Entry 8WRM (electron microscopy, 4.34 A resolution (low resolution: residue-level contacts below are approximate; hydrogen-bond / salt-bridge calls are withheld)); this record covers chains F and C of the 4 polymer chains in the assembly.

[Chain F (and C)]
Molecule: Spike glycoprotein
Organism: Severe acute respiratory syndrome coronavirus 2
Notes: chain C of this document is another copy of the same molecule, construct and numbering; everything in this record applies to it too
Reference sequence: P0DTC2 (SPIKE_SARS2); numbering as in UniProt (aligned over 1-1140)
Sequence (1221 residues; each row starts with the number of its first residue):
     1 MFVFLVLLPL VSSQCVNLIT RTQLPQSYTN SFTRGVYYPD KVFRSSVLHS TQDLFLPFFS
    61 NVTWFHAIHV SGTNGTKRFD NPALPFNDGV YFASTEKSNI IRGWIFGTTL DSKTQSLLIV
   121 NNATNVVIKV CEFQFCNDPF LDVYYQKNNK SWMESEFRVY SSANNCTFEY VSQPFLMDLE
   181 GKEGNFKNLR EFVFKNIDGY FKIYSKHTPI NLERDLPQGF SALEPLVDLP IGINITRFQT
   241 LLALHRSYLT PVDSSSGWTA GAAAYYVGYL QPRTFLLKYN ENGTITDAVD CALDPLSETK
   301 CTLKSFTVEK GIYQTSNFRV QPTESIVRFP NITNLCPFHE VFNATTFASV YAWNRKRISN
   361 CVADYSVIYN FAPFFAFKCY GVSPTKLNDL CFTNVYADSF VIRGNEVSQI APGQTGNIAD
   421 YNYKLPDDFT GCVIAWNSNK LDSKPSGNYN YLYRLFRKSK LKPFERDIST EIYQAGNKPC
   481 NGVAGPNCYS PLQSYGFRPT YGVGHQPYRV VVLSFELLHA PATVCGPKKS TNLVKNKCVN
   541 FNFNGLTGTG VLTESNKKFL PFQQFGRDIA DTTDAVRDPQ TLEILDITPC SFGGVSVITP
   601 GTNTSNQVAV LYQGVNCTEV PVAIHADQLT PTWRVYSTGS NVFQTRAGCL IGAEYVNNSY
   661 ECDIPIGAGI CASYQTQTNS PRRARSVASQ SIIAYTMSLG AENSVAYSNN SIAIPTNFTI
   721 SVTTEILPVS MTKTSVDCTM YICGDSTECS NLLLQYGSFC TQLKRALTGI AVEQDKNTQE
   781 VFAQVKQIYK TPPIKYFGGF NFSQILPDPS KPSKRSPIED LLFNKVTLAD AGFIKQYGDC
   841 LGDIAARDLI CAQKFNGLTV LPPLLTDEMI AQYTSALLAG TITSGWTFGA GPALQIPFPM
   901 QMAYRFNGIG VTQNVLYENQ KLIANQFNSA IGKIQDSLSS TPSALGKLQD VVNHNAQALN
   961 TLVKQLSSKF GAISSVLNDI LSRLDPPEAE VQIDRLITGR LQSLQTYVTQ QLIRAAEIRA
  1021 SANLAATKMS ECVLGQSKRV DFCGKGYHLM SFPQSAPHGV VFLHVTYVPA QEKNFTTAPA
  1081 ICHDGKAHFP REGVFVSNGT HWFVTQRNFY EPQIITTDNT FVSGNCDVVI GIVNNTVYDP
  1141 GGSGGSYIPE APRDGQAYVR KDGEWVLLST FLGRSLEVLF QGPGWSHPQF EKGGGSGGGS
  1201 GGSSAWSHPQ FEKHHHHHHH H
Disordered / not traced: 1-13, 23-25, 70-76, 144, 619-632, 676-689, 827-848, 1141-1221 (chain C: 1-13, 23-25, 70-76, 144, 619-632, 676-689, 828-848, 1141-1221)
Construct notes: variant Ile19 (Thr in P0DTC2), Ala83 (Val in P0DTC2), Asp142 (Gly in P0DTC2), Gln146 (His in P0DTC2), Glu183 (Gln in P0DTC2), Glu213 (Val in P0DTC2), Val252 (Gly in P0DTC2), His339 (Gly in P0DTC2), Thr346 (Arg in P0DTC2), Ile368 (Leu in P0DTC2), Phe371 (Ser in P0DTC2), Pro373 (Ser in P0DTC2), Phe375 (Ser in P0DTC2), Ala376 (Thr in P0DTC2), Asn405 (Asp in P0DTC2), Ser408 (Arg in P0DTC2), Asn417 (Lys in P0DTC2), Lys440 (Asn in P0DTC2), Pro445 (Val in P0DTC2), Ser446 (Gly in P0DTC2), Lys460 (Asn in P0DTC2), Asn477 (Ser in P0DTC2), Lys478 (Thr in P0DTC2), Ala484 (Glu in P0DTC2), Pro486 (Phe in P0DTC2), Ser490 (Phe in P0DTC2), Arg498 (Gln in P0DTC2), Tyr501 (Asn in P0DTC2), His505 (Tyr in P0DTC2), Gly614 (Asp in P0DTC2), Tyr655 (His in P0DTC2), Lys764 (Asn in P0DTC2), Tyr796 (Asp in P0DTC2), His954 (Gln in P0DTC2), Lys969 (Asn in P0DTC2), Pro986 (Lys in P0DTC2), Pro987 (Val in P0DTC2); conflict Gln26 (Pro in P0DTC2), Ser27 (Ala in P0DTC2), Pro817 (Phe in P0DTC2), Pro892 (Ala in P0DTC2), Pro899 (Ala in P0DTC2), Pro942 (Ala in P0DTC2); expression tag (1141-1221)
Cystine bridges: Cys15-Cys136, Cys131-Cys166, Cys291-Cys301, Cys336-Cys361, Cys391-Cys525, Cys538-Cys590, Cys617-Cys649, Cys662-Cys671, Cys738-Cys760, Cys743-Cys749, Cys1032-Cys1043, Cys1082-Cys1126
Curated features (UniProtKB/Swiss-Prot):
  - region: Asn280 to Cys301 (Putative superantigen), Asn448 to Phe456 (Immunodominant HLA epitope recognized by the CD8+), Pro681 to Ala684 (Putative superantigen), Ser816 to Tyr837 (Fusion peptide 1), Lys835 to Phe855 (Fusion peptide 2)
  - site (Cleavage): Arg685, Ser686, Arg815, Ser816
  - glycosylation: Asn17 (N-linked (GlcNAc...) (complex) asparagine), Asn61 (N-linked (GlcNAc...) (hybrid) asparagine), Asn74 (N-linked (GlcNAc...) (complex) asparagine), Asn122 (N-linked (GlcNAc...) (hybrid) asparagine), Asn149 (N-linked (GlcNAc...) (complex) asparagine), Asn165 (N-linked (GlcNAc...) (complex) asparagine), Asn234 (N-linked (GlcNAc...) (high mannose) asparagine), Asn282 (N-linked (GlcNAc...) (complex) asparagine), Thr323 (O-linked (GalNAc) threonine), Ser325 (O-linked (HexNAc...) serine), Asn331 (N-linked (GlcNAc...) (complex) asparagine), Asn343 (N-linked (GlcNAc...) (complex) asparagine), Asn603 (N-linked (GlcNAc...) (hybrid) asparagine), Asn616 (N-linked (GlcNAc...) (complex) asparagine), Asn657 (N-linked (GlcNAc...) (complex) asparagine), Thr676 (O-linked (GlcNAc...) threonine), Thr678 (O-linked (GlcNAc...) threonine), Asn709 (N-linked (GlcNAc...) (high mannose) asparagine), Asn717 (N-linked (GlcNAc...) (hybrid) asparagine), Asn801 (N-linked (GlcNAc...) (hybrid) asparagine) and 3 more in UniProt
  - natural variant: Leu5 (L5F: In strain: Iota/B.1.526), Ser13 (S13I: In strain: Epsilon/B.1.427/B.1.429), Leu18 (L18F: In strain: Beta/B.1.351, Gamma/P.1 and 1 more), Ile19 (T19I: In strain: Omicron/BQ.1.1, Omicron/XBB.1.5 and 1 more; this construct carries the variant), Thr20 (T20N: In strain: Gamma/P.1), Gln52 (Q52H: In strain: Omicron/EG.5.1), Ala67 (A67V: In strain: Eta/B.1.525, Omicron/BA.1), His69 to Val70 (deletion: In strain: Alpha/B.1.1.7, Eta/B.1.525 and 5 more), Gly75 (G75V: In strain: Lambda/C.37), Thr76 (T76I: In strain: Lambda/C.37), Asp80 (D80A: In strain: Beta/B.1.351), Ala83 (V83A: In strain: Omicron/XBB.1.5, Omicron/EG.5.1; this construct carries the variant), 78 further natural variant entries in UniProt
  - mutagenesis: His69 to Val70 (Increased incorporation of cleaved spike into virions), Asn121 (N121Q: Partial loss of biliverdin affinity), Arg190 (R190K: Partial loss of biliverdin affinity), Asn234 (N234Q: Increased resistance to neutralizing antibodies), Asn331 (N331Q: Reduced viral infectivity), Asn343 (N343Q: Reduced viral infectivity), Leu452 (L452R: Increased resistance to neutralizing antibodies. Decreases HLA binding to NF9 epitope. Increased binding affinity to human ACE2), Tyr453 (Y453F: Decreased HLA binding to NF9 epitope. Increased binding affinity to human ACE2), Ala475 (A475V: Increased resistance to neutralizing antibodies), Val483 (V483A: Increased resistance to neutralizing antibodies), Gln493 (Q493N: Reduced host ACE2-binding affinity in vitro; Q493Y: Reduced host ACE2-binding affinity in vitro), His519 (H519P: Increased resistance to human covalescent sera neutralization), 10 further mutagenesis entries in UniProt
From the paper describing this entry:
  - mutagenesis - L455F/F456L: increased binding to Processed angiotensin-converting enzyme 2

[Chain F / chain C interface]
Contacting residue pairs - 117 pairs, chain F then chain C:
  Lys41(F) - Phe562(C)
  Lys41(F) - Gln563(C)
  Lys41(F) - Gln564(C)
  Val42(F) - Gln563(C)
  Val42(F) - Arg567(C)
  Phe43(F) - Lys557(C)
  Phe43(F) - Phe559(C)
  Phe43(F) - Gln563(C)
  Phe43(F) - Phe565(C)
  Phe43(F) - Gly566(C)
  Phe43(F) - Arg567(C)
  Arg44(F) - Arg567(C)
  Val47(F) - Ile569(C)
  Gly199(F) - Arg357(C)
  Tyr200(F) - Arg357(C)
  Tyr200(F) - Asn394(C)
  Tyr200(F) - Tyr396(C)
  Tyr200(F) - Glu516(C)
  Pro225(F) - Phe562(C)
  Pro230(F) - Arg357(C)
  Ile231(F) - Arg357(C)
  Asn282(F) - Lys558(C)
  Asp427(F) - Pro987(C)
  Asp737(F) - Asn317(C)
  Met740(F) - Arg319(C)
  Met740(F) - Phe592(C)
  Asp745(F) - Arg319(C)
  Gln755(F) - Lys969(C)
  Gln755(F) - Gly971(C)
  Tyr756(F) - Phe970(C)
  Ser758(F) - Gln965(C)
  Phe759(F) - Gln965(C)
  Phe759(F) - Phe970(C)
  Arg765(F) - Gln957(C)
  Gln787(F) - Ala701(C)
  Gln787(F) - Asn703(C)
  Ile788(F) - Leu699(C)
  Ile788(F) - Ala701(C)
  Ile788(F) - Glu702(C)
  Ile788(F) - Asn703(C)
  Tyr789(F) - Asn703(C)
  Lys790(F) - Glu702(C)
  Lys790(F) - Asn703(C)
  Lys790(F) - Ser704(C)
  Tyr796(F) - Tyr707(C)
  Phe797(F) - Tyr707(C)
  Ala852(F) - Ala570(C)
  Lys854(F) - Phe592(C)
  Phe855(F) - Pro589(C)
  Phe855(F) - Phe592(C)
  Leu861(F) - Gln613(C)
  Pro863(F) - Ala668(C)
  Leu864(F) - Pro665(C)
  Leu864(F) - Gly667(C)
  Leu864(F) - Ala668(C)
  Leu864(F) - Gly669(C)
  Thr866(F) - Ala668(C)
  Met869(F) - Gly669(C)
  Met869(F) - Leu699(C)
  Gln872(F) - Leu699(C)
  Tyr873(F) - Leu699(C)
  Thr883(F) - Val705(C)
  Thr883(F) - Tyr707(C)
  Trp886(F) - Tyr1047(C)
  Thr887(F) - Tyr1047(C)
  Gly889(F) - Lys1045(C)
  Ala890(F) - Lys1045(C)
  Ala890(F) - Gly1046(C)
  Ala890(F) - Tyr1047(C)
  Ala890(F) - Val1068(C)
  Leu894(F) - Ala713(C)
  Leu894(F) - Pro715(C)
  Leu894(F) - Glu1072(C)
  Gln895(F) - Val705(C)
  Gln895(F) - Ala706(C)
  Gln895(F) - Ser711(C)
  Gln895(F) - Ile712(C)
  Gln895(F) - Ala713(C)
  Ile896(F) - Tyr707(C)
  Ile896(F) - Ile712(C)
  Pro897(F) - Tyr707(C)
  Pro897(F) - Ser708(C)
  Pro897(F) - Ser711(C)
  Tyr904(F) - Arg1107(C)
  Asn907(F) - Glu1092(C)
  Thr912(F) - Phe1121(C)
  Gln913(F) - Phe1089(C)
  Gln913(F) - Pro1090(C)
  Gln913(F) - Phe1121(C)
  Asn914(F) - Ser1123(C)
  Tyr917(F) - Pro1079(C)
  Tyr917(F) - Phe1089(C)
  Tyr917(F) - Val1128(C)
  Tyr917(F) - Val1129(C)
  Gln920(F) - Ile1130(C)
  Ser967(F) - Asp571(C)
  Asn978(F) - Thr547(C)
  Ser982(F) - Lys386(C)
  Arg983(F) - Gly381(C)
  Arg983(F) - Val382(C)
  Arg983(F) - Ser383(C)
  Arg983(F) - Lys386(C)
  Arg983(F) - Leu517(C)
  Leu984(F) - Gly381(C)
  Leu984(F) - Lys386(C)
  Asp985(F) - Ser383(C)
  Asp985(F) - Lys386(C)
  Gln1005(F) - Thr1006(C)
  Leu1012(F) - Ile1013(C)
  Ile1013(F) - Ile1013(C)
  Asn1023(F) - Leu1024(C)
  Thr1027(F) - Arg1039(C)
  Ser1030(F) - Val1040(C)
  Ser1030(F) - Asp1041(C)
  Glu1031(F) - Arg1039(C)
  Glu1031(F) - Val1040(C)
  Arg1039(F) - Arg1039(C)
Also at the interface, not in a pair above, chain F (83 interface residues in all): Glu224, Gly232, Gln784, Pro792, Leu849, Asn856, Gly857, Pro862, Pro892, Phe898, Met900, Leu981, Glu988, Gln1002, Thr1009, Leu1034, Gly1035
Also at the interface, not in a pair above, chain C (84 interface residues in all): Leu390, Asp568, Ala647, Ile666, Gly700, Asn709, Asn710, His954, Ala972, Gln1002, Thr1009, Phe1042, Pro1069

[Overview]
Chain F and chain C form an interface of 83 and 84 residues respectively. UniProt lists 23 mutagenesis sites
on chain F. The paper reports that L455F/F456L of chain F increase binding to Processed angiotensin-converting
enzyme 2.
Both chains are Spike glycoprotein (Severe acute respiratory syndrome coronavirus 2). Entry 8WRM (XBB.1.5
spike protein in complex with ACE2) was determined by electron microscopy together with 8WTD, 8WTJ, 8WRO, 8WRH
and 8WRL from the same study.
